1OS4 - chains J and L of the 12 polymer chains in the assembly; structure by X-ray diffraction, 2.25 A resolution.

== Chain J (and L) ==
Name: Insulin
From: Homo sapiens
Notes: fragment: B-chain; chain L of this document is another copy of the same molecule, construct and numbering; everything in this record applies to it too
UniProt: P01308 (INS_HUMAN); residues 1-30 here correspond to UniProt positions 25-54 (UniProt number = residue number + 24)
Chain sequence (30 residues; row label = number of the first residue in the row):
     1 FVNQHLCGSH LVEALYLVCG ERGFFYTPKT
Not modelled in the structure: 29-30
Ion coordination: Zn2+: His-10 (shared with 1 residue of chain B; 1 residue of chain F)

== How chain J and chain L interact ==
Contacting residue pairs (24; chain J residue first):
  Gly-8(J) / Tyr-16(L)
  Ser-9(J) / Glu-13(L)
  Ser-9(J) / Tyr-16(L)
  Val-12(J) / Glu-13(L)
  Val-12(J) / Tyr-16(L)  hydrophobic
  Val-12(J) / Phe-24(L)  hydrophobic
  Glu-13(J) / Ser-9(L)
  Glu-13(J) / Glu-13(L)
  Tyr-16(J) / Gly-8(L)
  Tyr-16(J) / Ser-9(L)
  Tyr-16(J) / Val-12(L)  hydrophobic
  Glu-21(J) / Pro-28(L)
  Gly-23(J) / Tyr-26(L)
  Gly-23(J) / Pro-28(L)
  Phe-24(J) / Phe-25(L)
  Phe-24(J) / Tyr-26(L)  hydrogen bond (backbone-backbone)
  Phe-25(J) / Phe-24(L)
  Phe-25(J) / Phe-25(L)  hydrophobic
  Tyr-26(J) / Tyr-16(L)
  Tyr-26(J) / Gly-20(L)
  Tyr-26(J) / Gly-23(L)
  Tyr-26(J) / Phe-24(L)  hydrogen bond (backbone-backbone)
  Pro-28(J) / Glu-21(L)
  Pro-28(J) / Gly-23(L)
Also at the interface, not in a pair above, chain J (12 interface residues in all): Arg-22
Also at the interface, not in a pair above, chain L (14 interface residues in all): Arg-22, Thr-27

== Summary ==
Chain J and chain L form an interface of 12 and 14 residues respectively; the contacts include 2 hydrogen
bonds. Its one hydrogen bond, Phe-24(J)/Tyr-26(L), is backbone to backbone.
Chain J and chain L are both Insulin (Homo sapiens); the structure, Dehydrated T6 human insulin at 295 K, was
determined by X-ray diffraction together with 1OS3 from the same study.
